Entry 7KT4 (X-ray diffraction, 1.92 A resolution); this record covers chains A and T of the 4 polymer chains in the assembly.

[Chain A]
Protein: DNA-directed DNA/RNA polymerase mu
Organism: Homo sapiens
Notes: EC 2.7.7.7
Reference sequence: Q9NP87 (DPOLM_HUMAN); aligned to UniProt positions 132-494 over residues 132-494
Amino-acid sequence (356 residues; row label = number of the first residue in the row; note: 12 numbers in that range are skipped by the numbering (no residue carries them; nothing is unmodelled there)):
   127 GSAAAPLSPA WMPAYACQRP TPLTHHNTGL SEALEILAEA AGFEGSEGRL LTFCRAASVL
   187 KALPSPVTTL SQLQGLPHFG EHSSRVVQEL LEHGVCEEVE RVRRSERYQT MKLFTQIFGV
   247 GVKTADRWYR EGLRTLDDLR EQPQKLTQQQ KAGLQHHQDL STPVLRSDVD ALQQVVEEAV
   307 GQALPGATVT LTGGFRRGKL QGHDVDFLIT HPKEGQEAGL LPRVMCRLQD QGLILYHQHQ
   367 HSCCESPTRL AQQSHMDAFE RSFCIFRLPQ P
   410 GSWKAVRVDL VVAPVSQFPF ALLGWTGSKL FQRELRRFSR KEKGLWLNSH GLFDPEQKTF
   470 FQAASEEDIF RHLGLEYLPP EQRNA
Unresolved in the structure: 127-137, 365-384
Sequence notes: expression tag (127-131); linker (410)
Swiss-Prot annotation at these positions:
  - region: Arg323 to Asp332 (Involved in ssDNA binding)
  - binding site (Mg(2+)): Asp330, Asp332, Asp418
  - site: Gly433 (Responsible for the low discrimination between dNTP and rNTP)
Covalent attachments: 2,3-dihydroxy-1,4-dithiobutane (DTT) linked to Cys180
Metal / ion sites: Mn2+ site 1 near His219 (its only coordinating residue here); Na+: Thr241, Ile243, Val246 (shared with 1 residue of chain P); Mn2+ site 2: Asp330, Asp332, Asp418 (together with 8-oxo-2'-deoxyguanosine-5'-triphosphate) (shared with 1 residue of chain P); Mn2+ site 3: Asp330, Asp332 (together with 8-oxo-2'-deoxyguanosine-5'-triphosphate, pyrophosphate) (shared with 1 residue of chain P); Mn2+ site 4: Glu386, His459
Ligand contacts: 8-oxo-2'-deoxyguanosine-5'-triphosphate / pyrophosphate: Gly319, Gly320, Arg323, Lys325, Gly328, His329, Asp330, Asp332, Gly433, Trp434, Thr435, Gly436, Ser437, Lys438, Gln441, Arg445
Reported in the primary citation:
  - conformationally variable residues (side-chain flip): Asp330
  - mutagenesis - K438D: unchanged catalytic activity on presence of Mn2+
  - mutagenesis - R445A: increased catalytic activity on dGTP misinsertion
  - mutagenesis - K438D: decreased catalytic activity on Mg2+-dependent dGTP:At
  - mutagenesis - K438D (23-fold): decreased catalytic activity on :Ct insertion

[Chain T]
Molecule: 9-nt DNA strand
Sequence (9 nucleotides; each row starts with the number of its first residue):
     1 CGGCATACG

[Interface between chain A and chain T]
Pairs across the interface (25; chain A residue first):
  Gly174(A) - DC4(T)  base contact
  Leu177(A) - DC4(T)  phosphate contact
  Leu177(A) - DA5(T)  phosphate contact
  Gln364(A) - DG9(T)  phosphate contact
  Phe385(A) - DG9(T)  phosphate contact
  Glu386(A) - DC8(T)  phosphate contact
  Glu386(A) - DG9(T)  hydrogen bond to the phosphate
  Arg387(A) - DA7(T)  hydrogen bond to the base
  Arg387(A) - DC8(T)  hydrogen bond to the sugar
  Arg387(A) - DG9(T)  hydrogen bond to the phosphate
  Phe389(A) - DG9(T)  sugar contact
  Lys438(A) - DA5(T)  base contact
  Arg442(A) - DA5(T)  salt bridge to the phosphate
  Arg445(A) - DA5(T)  hydrogen bond to the base
  Arg445(A) - DT6(T)  hydrogen bond to the base
  Arg446(A) - DC4(T)  sugar contact
  Arg446(A) - DA5(T)  sugar contact
  Arg449(A) - DT6(T)  salt bridge to the phosphate
  Lys450(A) - DG3(T)  hydrogen bond to the phosphate
  Lys450(A) - DC4(T)  salt bridge to the phosphate
  Leu456(A) - DT6(T)  sugar contact
  Asn457(A) - DT6(T)  phosphate contact
  Asn457(A) - DA7(T)  hydrogen bond to the phosphate
  His459(A) - DA7(T)  phosphate contact
  His459(A) - DC8(T)  sugar contact
Other interface residues (no listed pair), chain A (17 interface residues in all): Arg181

[Summary]
The interface between chain A and chain T involves 17 residues on one side and 7 on the other; the contacts
include 8 hydrogen bonds and 3 salt bridges. Polar pairs include Arg387(A)-DA7(T), Arg445(A)-DA5(T) and
Arg445(A)-DT6(T). From the paper: R445A of chain A increases catalytic activity on dGTP misinsertion;
conformational variability at Asp330(A).
Here chain A is DNA-directed DNA/RNA polymerase mu (Homo sapiens) and chain T is a 9-nt DNA strand. Entry 7KT4
(DNA Polymerase Mu, 8-oxodGTP:At Reaction State Ternary Complex, 10 mM Mn2+ (30min)) was determined by X-ray
diffraction (same publication as 7KSS, 7KST, 7KSU, 7KSV, 7KSW, 7KSX and 25 further entries).
